Entry 5VY3 (electron microscopy, 3.10 A resolution); this record covers chains B and R of the 28 polymer chains in the assembly.

# Chain B (and R)
Protein: Proteasome subunit beta
Organism: Thermoplasma acidophilum
Notes: EC 3.4.25.1; chain R of this document is another copy of the same molecule, construct and numbering; everything in this record applies to it too
UniProtKB: P28061 (PSB_THEAC); residues 1-203 here correspond to UniProt positions 9-211 (UniProt number = residue number + 8)
Chain sequence (203 residues; numbered 1 to 203; the number before each row is that of its first residue):
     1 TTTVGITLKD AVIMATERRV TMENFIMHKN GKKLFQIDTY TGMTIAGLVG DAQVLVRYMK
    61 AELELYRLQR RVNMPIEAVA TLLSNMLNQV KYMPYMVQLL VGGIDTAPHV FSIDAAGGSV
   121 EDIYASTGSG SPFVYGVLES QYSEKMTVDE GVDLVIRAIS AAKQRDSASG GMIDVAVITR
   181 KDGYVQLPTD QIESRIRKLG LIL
Curated features (UniProtKB/Swiss-Prot):
  - active site: T1 (Nucleophile)
Reported in the primary citation:
  - conformationally variable residues (side-chain flip): Y58

# Chain B / chain R interface
Residue-residue contacts (21; chain B residue first):
  N24(B) with D166(R); S167(R), hydrogen bond (backbone-side chain)
  F25(B) with F133(R), hydrophobic; R165(R)
  I26(B) with Q164(R); R165(R), hydrogen bond (backbone-side chain); D166(R)
  M27(B) with R165(R), hydrogen bond (backbone-side chain)
  K29(B) with Q164(R), hydrogen bond; R165(R)
  F133(B) with F25(R), hydrophobic
  Q164(B) with I26(R); K29(R), hydrogen bond
  R165(B) with F25(R); I26(R), hydrogen bond (side chain-backbone); M27(R), hydrogen bond (side chain-backbone); K29(R)
  D166(B) with N24(R); I26(R)
  S167(B) with N24(R), hydrogen bond (side chain-backbone); S167(R)
Other interface residues (no listed pair), chain B (13 interface residues in all): H28, S129, A168
Other interface residues (no listed pair), chain R (13 interface residues in all): H28, S129, A168

# In short
The chain B/chain R interface involves 13 residues from each chain; the contacts include 8 hydrogen bonds.
Among the polar pairs are N24(B)-S167(R), I26(B)-R165(R) and M27(B)-R165(R). From UniProt: active-site residue
T1(B) on chain B. The paper reports conformational variability at Y58(B).
Both chains are Proteasome subunit beta (Thermoplasma acidophilum). Entry 5VY3 (Thermoplasma acidophilum 20S
Proteasome using 200keV with stage position) was determined by electron microscopy (same publication as 5VY4
and 5VY5).
